Entry 1KPH (X-ray diffraction, 2.00 A resolution); this record covers chain A.

== Chain A ==
Name: Cyclopropane-fatty-acyl-phospholipid synthase 1
Source organism: Mycobacterium tuberculosis
Notes: EC 2.1.1.79
UniProtKB: Q11195 (CFA1_MYCTU); residue numbers follow UniProt; this construct covers 1-287
Amino-acid sequence (287 residues; numbered 1 to 287; the number before each row is that of its first residue):
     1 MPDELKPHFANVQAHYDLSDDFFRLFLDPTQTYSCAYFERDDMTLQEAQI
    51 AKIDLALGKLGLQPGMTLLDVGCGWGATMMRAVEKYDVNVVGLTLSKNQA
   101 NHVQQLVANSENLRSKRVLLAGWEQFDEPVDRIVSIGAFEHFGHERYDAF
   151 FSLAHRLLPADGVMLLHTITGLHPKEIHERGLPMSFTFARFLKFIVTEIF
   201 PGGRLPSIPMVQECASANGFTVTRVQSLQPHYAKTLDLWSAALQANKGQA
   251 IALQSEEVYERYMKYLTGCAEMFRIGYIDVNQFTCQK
Disordered / not traced: 1-4
Ligand contacts:
  - didecyl-dimethyl-ammonium (10A): Tyr16, Tyr33, Gly137, Glu140, His141, Ile169, Leu192, Ile195, Val196, Phe200, Gly203, Arg204, Leu205, Tyr232, Leu236, Trp239, Tyr265, Cys269, Phe273, Ile278
  - carbonate ion (CO3): Ser34, Cys35, Gly137, Glu140, His167, Thr168, Ile169, Tyr232, Val280
  - S-adenosylhomocysteine (SAH): Val12, Tyr16, Gln31, Thr32, Tyr33, Ser34, Val71, Gly72, Cys73, Gly74, Leu93, Thr94, Leu95, Ser96, Gln99, Ala121, Gly122, Trp123, Glu124, Ile136, Gly137, Ala138, His141, Phe142

== Overview ==
Ligands of chain A: carbonate ion, S-adenosylhomocysteine and didecyl-dimethyl-ammonium.
Chain A is Cyclopropane-fatty-acyl-phospholipid synthase 1 (Mycobacterium tuberculosis); the structure,
Crystal Structure of mycolic acid cyclopropane synthase CmaA1 complexed with SAH and DDDMAB, was determined by
X-ray diffraction together with 1L1E, 1KP9, 1KPG and 1KPI from the same study.
